4C03 - chains A and B; structure by X-ray diffraction, 1.58 A resolution.

# Chain A (and B)
Molecule: Protein arginine N-methyltransferase 6
From: Mus musculus
Notes: EC 2.1.1.-, 2.1.1.125; chain B of this document is another copy of the same molecule, construct and numbering; everything in this record applies to it too
Reference sequence: Q6NZB1 (ANM6_MOUSE); residue numbers follow UniProt; this construct covers 1-378
Chain sequence (382 residues; numbered -3 to 378; the number before each row is that of its first residue; numbers below 1 keep their minus sign (Arg-3 is residue -3)):
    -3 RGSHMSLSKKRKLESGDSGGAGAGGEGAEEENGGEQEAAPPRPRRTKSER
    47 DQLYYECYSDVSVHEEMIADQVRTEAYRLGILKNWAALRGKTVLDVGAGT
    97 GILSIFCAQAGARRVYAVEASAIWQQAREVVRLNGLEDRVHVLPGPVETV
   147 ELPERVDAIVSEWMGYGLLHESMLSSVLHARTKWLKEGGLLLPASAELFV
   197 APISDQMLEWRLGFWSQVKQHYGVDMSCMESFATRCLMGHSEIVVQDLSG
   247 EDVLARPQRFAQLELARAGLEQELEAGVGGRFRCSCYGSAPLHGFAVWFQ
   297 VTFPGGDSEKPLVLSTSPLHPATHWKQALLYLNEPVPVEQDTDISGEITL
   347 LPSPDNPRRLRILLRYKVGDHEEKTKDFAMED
Disordered / not traced: -3 to 40, 378 (chain B: -3 to 46, 303-305, 378)
Construct notes: expression tag (-3 to 0); variant Leu315 (Phe in Q6NZB1)
Curated features (UniProtKB/Swiss-Prot):
  - active site: Glu158, Glu167
  - binding site (S-adenosyl-L-methionine): His60, Arg69, Gly93, Glu115, Glu144
  - modified residue: Arg38 (Asymmetric dimethylarginine)
Ligand contacts: sinefungin (SFG): Tyr50, Tyr51, Tyr54, His60, Met63, Ile64, Arg69, Asp91, Gly93, Ala94, Gly95, Ile98, Leu99, Val114, Glu115, Ala116, Ser117, Gly141, Pro142, Val143, Glu144, Glu158, Met169, Ser172

# Interface between chain A and chain B
Pairs across the interface - 82 pairs, chain A then chain B:
  Ser55(A) with Phe228(B)
  Asp56(A) with Phe228(B); Cys232(B)
  Val57(A) with Trp211(B), hydrophobic; Phe228(B), hydrophobic; Ala229(B), hydrophobic; Cys232(B), hydrophobic; Leu233(B), hydrophobic
  Ser58(A) with Arg207(B), hydrogen bond; Leu233(B)
  His60(A) with Trp211(B)
  Glu61(A) with Trp206(B); Arg207(B), salt bridge; Trp211(B)
  Ile64(A) with Phe210(B), hydrophobic; Trp211(B), hydrophobic; Tyr218(B), hydrogen bond (backbone-side chain); Met222(B), hydrophobic
  Ala65(A) with Phe210(B)
  Asp66(A) with Tyr218(B)
  Gln67(A) with His217(B); Tyr218(B)
  Thr70(A) with Tyr218(B)
  Glu71(A) with Tyr218(B)
  Arg74(A) with Tyr218(B)
  Thr96(A) with Met222(B); Met225(B)
  Ile101(A) with Val220(B), hydrophobic
  Phe102(A) with Tyr218(B); Val220(B), hydrophobic
  Gln105(A) with Gly219(B), hydrogen bond (side chain-backbone)
  Ile119(A) with Phe228(B), hydrophobic
  Gln122(A) with Met225(B); Phe228(B)
  Glu125(A) with Cys224(B)
  Val126(A) with Asp221(B); Cys224(B), hydrophobic
  Leu129(A) with Asp221(B); Ser223(B); Cys224(B), hydrophobic
  Asn130(A) with Val220(B); Asp221(B), hydrogen bond (side chain-backbone)
  Trp206(A) with Glu61(B)
  Arg207(A) with Ser58(B), hydrogen bond; Glu61(B), salt bridge
  Phe210(A) with Ile64(B), hydrophobic; Ala65(B)
  Trp211(A) with Val57(B), hydrophobic; His60(B); Glu61(B); Ile64(B), hydrophobic
  Tyr218(A) with Ile64(B), hydrogen bond (side chain-backbone); Gln67(B); Thr70(B); Glu71(B); Arg74(B), hydrogen bond (backbone-side chain); Phe102(B)
  Gly219(A) with Gln105(B), hydrogen bond (backbone-side chain)
  Val220(A) with Ile101(B), hydrophobic; Phe102(B), hydrophobic; Asn130(B)
  Asp221(A) with Val126(B); Leu129(B); Asn130(B), hydrogen bond (backbone-side chain)
  Met222(A) with Ile64(B), hydrophobic; Thr96(B)
  Ser223(A) with Leu129(B)
  Cys224(A) with Glu125(B); Val126(B), hydrophobic; Leu129(B), hydrophobic
  Met225(A) with Thr96(B); Gln122(B)
  Phe228(A) with Ser55(B); Val57(B), hydrophobic; Ile119(B), hydrophobic; Gln122(B)
  Ala229(A) with Val57(B), hydrophobic
  Arg231(A) with Gln122(B)
  Cys232(A) with Asp56(B); Val57(B)
  Leu233(A) with Val57(B), hydrophobic; Ser58(B)
Interface residues without a listed pair, chain A (42 interface residues in all): Ile98, Val214
Interface residues without a listed pair, chain B (43 interface residues in all): Asp66, Ile98, Val214, Arg231

# Overview
The interface between chain A and chain B involves 42 residues on one side and 43 on the other; the contacts
include 9 hydrogen bonds and 2 salt bridges. Polar pairs include Glu61(A)-Arg207(B), Ser58(A)-Arg207(B) and
Ile64(A)-Tyr218(B). Ligands of chain A: sinefungin.
Chain A and chain B are both Protein arginine N-methyltransferase 6 (Mus musculus); the structure, Crystal
structure of M. musculus protein arginine methyltransferase PRMT6 reduced, was determined by X-ray diffraction
(same publication as 4C04, 4C05, 4C06, 4C07 and 4C08).
